Entry 7D08 (electron microscopy, 4.00 A resolution); this record covers chains K and L of the 12 polymer chains in the assembly.

# Chain K (and L)
Protein: MCE family protein
Organism: Acinetobacter baumannii
Notes: chain L of this document is another copy of the same molecule, construct and numbering; everything in this record applies to it too
UniProt: V5V921 (V5V921_ACIBA); numbering as in UniProt (aligned over 1-222)
Amino-acid sequence (222 residues; numbered 1 to 222; the number before each row is that of its first residue):
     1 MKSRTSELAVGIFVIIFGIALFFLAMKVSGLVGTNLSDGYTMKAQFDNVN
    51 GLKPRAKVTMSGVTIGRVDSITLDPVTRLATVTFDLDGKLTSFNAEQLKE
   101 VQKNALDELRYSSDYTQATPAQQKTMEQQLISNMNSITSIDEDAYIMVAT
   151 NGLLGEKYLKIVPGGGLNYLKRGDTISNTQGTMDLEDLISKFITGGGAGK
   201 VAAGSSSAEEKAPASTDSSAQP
Not modelled in the structure: 1-2, 194-222

# How chain K and chain L interact
Contacting residue pairs (19):
  Asp47(K) - Ser61(L)  hydrogen bond (backbone-side chain)
  Asn48(K) - Ser61(L)
  Val49(K) - Ser61(L)
  Val49(K) - Gly62(L)
  Asn50(K) - Tyr158(L)  hydrogen bond
  Ile71(K) - Val63(L)  hydrophobic
  Leu73(K) - Val63(L)  hydrophobic
  Pro75(K) - Leu90(L)
  Pro75(K) - Phe93(L)
  Pro75(K) - Gln97(L)
  Pro75(K) - Ser139(L)
  Val76(K) - Gln97(L)
  Val76(K) - Glu100(L)
  Arg78(K) - Pro163(L)
  Leu153(K) - Leu153(L)
  Leu154(K) - Leu153(L)  hydrophobic
  Leu185(K) - Gly152(L)
  Leu185(K) - Leu153(L)  hydrophobic
  Ile189(K) - Leu188(L)  hydrophobic
Interface residues without a listed pair, chain K (18 interface residues in all): Gly51, Asp184, Glu186, Phe192, Ile193
Interface residues without a listed pair, chain L (19 interface residues in all): Thr91, Met147, Thr150, Tyr169, Met183, Phe192

# In short
The interface between chain K and chain L involves 18 residues on one side and 19 on the other; the contacts
include 2 hydrogen bonds. Polar pairs include Asp47(K)-Ser61(L) and Asn50(K)-Tyr158(L).
Both chains are MCE family protein (Acinetobacter baumannii). Entry 7D08 (Acinetobacter MlaFEDB complex in
ATP-bound Vtrans1 conformation) was determined by electron microscopy (same publication as 7D06, 7D09 and
7D0A).
